Entry 6VVT (X-ray diffraction, 2.90 A resolution); this record covers chains F and O of the 9 polymer chains in the assembly.

== Chain F ==
Molecule: RNA polymerase sigma factor SigA
Source organism: Mycolicibacterium smegmatis (strain ATCC 700084 / mc(2)155)
UniProt: A0QW02 (A0QW02_MYCS2); residue numbers follow UniProt; this construct covers 1-466
Amino-acid sequence (466 residues; numbered 1 to 466; the number before each row is that of its first residue):
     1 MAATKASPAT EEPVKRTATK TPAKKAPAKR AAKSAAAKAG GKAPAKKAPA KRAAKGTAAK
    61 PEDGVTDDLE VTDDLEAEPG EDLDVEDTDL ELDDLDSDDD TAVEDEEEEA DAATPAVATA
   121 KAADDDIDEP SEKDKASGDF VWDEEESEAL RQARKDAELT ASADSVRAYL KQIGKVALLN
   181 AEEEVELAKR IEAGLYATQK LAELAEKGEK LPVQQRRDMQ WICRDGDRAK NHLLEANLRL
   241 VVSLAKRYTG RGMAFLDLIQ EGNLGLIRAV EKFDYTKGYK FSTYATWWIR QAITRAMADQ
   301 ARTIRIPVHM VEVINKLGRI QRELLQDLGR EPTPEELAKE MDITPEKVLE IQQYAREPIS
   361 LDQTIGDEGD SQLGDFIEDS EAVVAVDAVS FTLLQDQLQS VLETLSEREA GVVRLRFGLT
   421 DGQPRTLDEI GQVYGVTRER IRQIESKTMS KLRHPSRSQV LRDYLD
Disordered / not traced: 1-162, 466

== Chain O ==
Molecule: 31-nt DNA strand
Sequence (31 nucleotides; row label = number of the first residue in the row):
     1 GCTTGACAAA AGTGTTAAAT TGTGCTATAC T

== Interface between chain F and chain O ==
Residue-residue contacts (57):
  Leu178(F) - DT31(O)  base contact
  Glu184(F) - DT31(O)  base contact
  Ala236(F) - DT31(O)  base contact
  Asn237(F) - DT31(O)  hydrogen bond to the base
  Arg239(F) - DT31(O)  phosphate contact
  Leu240(F) - DT31(O)  hydrogen bond to the base
  Arg268(F) - DG24(O)  salt bridge to the phosphate
  Arg268(F) - DC25(O)  salt bridge to the phosphate
  Lys272(F) - DC25(O)  salt bridge to the phosphate
  Lys272(F) - DT26(O)  phosphate contact
  Lys272(F) - DA27(O)  hydrogen bond to the base
  Phe273(F) - DA27(O)  base contact
  Asp274(F) - DA27(O)  hydrogen bond to the base
  Lys277(F) - DA27(O)  base contact
  Tyr279(F) - DT28(O)  sugar contact
  Tyr279(F) - DA29(O)  phosphate contact
  Lys280(F) - DA29(O)  hydrogen bond to the phosphate
  Lys280(F) - DC30(O)  salt bridge to the phosphate
  Ser282(F) - DA29(O)  sugar contact
  Ser282(F) - DC30(O)  hydrogen bond to the phosphate
  Ser282(F) - DT31(O)  base contact
  Thr283(F) - DA27(O)  phosphate contact
  Thr283(F) - DT28(O)  phosphate contact
  Thr283(F) - DA29(O)  hydrogen bond to the phosphate
  Thr283(F) - DC30(O)  base contact
  Tyr284(F) - DT26(O)  hydrogen bond to the phosphate
  Tyr284(F) - DA27(O)  base contact
  Thr286(F) - DC30(O)  base contact
  Trp287(F) - DT26(O)  base contact
  Trp287(F) - DA27(O)  sugar contact
  Trp288(F) - DG24(O)  sugar contact
  Trp288(F) - DC25(O)  phosphate contact
  Trp288(F) - DT26(O)  phosphate contact
  Arg290(F) - DT26(O)  base contact
  Gln291(F) - DC25(O)  hydrogen bond to the base
  Gln291(F) - DT26(O)  base contact
  Arg295(F) - DT23(O)  base contact
  Arg295(F) - DG24(O)  hydrogen bond to the base
  Arg295(F) - DC25(O)  base contact
  Arg305(F) - DG22(O)  salt bridge to the phosphate
  Pro307(F) - DT21(O)  phosphate contact
  Pro307(F) - DG22(O)  phosphate contact
  Val308(F) - DT23(O)  base contact
  His309(F) - DT20(O)  sugar contact
  His309(F) - DT21(O)  salt bridge to the phosphate
  Lys347(F) - DT20(O)  salt bridge to the phosphate
  Arg408(F) - DC2(O)  salt bridge to the phosphate
  Val436(F) - DT3(O)  phosphate contact
  Thr437(F) - DT3(O)  hydrogen bond to the phosphate
  Thr437(F) - DT4(O)  base contact
  Arg438(F) - DA6(O)  base contact
  Glu439(F) - DT4(O)  base contact
  Arg440(F) - DG1(O)  sugar contact
  Arg440(F) - DC2(O)  salt bridge to the phosphate
  Arg440(F) - DT3(O)  phosphate contact
  Gln443(F) - DC2(O)  base contact
  Gln443(F) - DT3(O)  hydrogen bond to the base
Other interface residues (no listed pair), chain F (39 interface residues in all): Leu238, Ser243, Gly278, Gly435, Ile444

== Overview ==
39 residues of chain F and 17 residues of chain O are in contact, with 12 hydrogen bonds and 9 salt bridges.
Polar contacts include Asn237(F)-DT31(O), Leu240(F)-DT31(O) and Lys272(F)-DA27(O).
Chain F is RNA polymerase sigma factor SigA (Mycolicibacterium smegmatis (strain ATCC 700084 / mc(2)155)) and
chain O is a 31-nt DNA strand; the structure, Crystal structure of a Mycobacterium smegmatis transcription
initiation complex with Rifampicin-resistant RNA polymerase and antibiotic Sorangicin, was determined by X-ray
diffraction (same publication as 6VVS, 6VVV, 6VVX, 6VVY, 6VVZ and 6VW0).
